7Y3B - chain A; structure by X-ray diffraction, 1.76 A resolution.

# Chain A
Name: E3 ubiquitin-protein ligase TRIM7, TRIM7-GN1
From: Homo sapiens
Notes: EC 2.3.2.27
UniProtKB: Q9C029 (TRIM7_HUMAN); residues 338-511 here = UniProt positions 338-511
Amino-acid sequence (191 residues; numbered 338 to 528; the number before each row is that of its first residue):
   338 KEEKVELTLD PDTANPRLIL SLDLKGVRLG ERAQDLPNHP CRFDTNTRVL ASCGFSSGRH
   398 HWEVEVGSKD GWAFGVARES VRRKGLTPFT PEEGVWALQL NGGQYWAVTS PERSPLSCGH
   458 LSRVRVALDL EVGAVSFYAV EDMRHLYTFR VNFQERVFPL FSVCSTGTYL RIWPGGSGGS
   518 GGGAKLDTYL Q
Not modelled in the structure: 338-342, 512-520
Differences from the reference sequence: linker (512-520)
Swiss-Prot annotation at these positions:
  - mutagenesis: Asn383 (N383A: Complete loss of substrate binding), Arg385 (R385A: Complete loss of substrate binding), Leu423 (L423A: Complete loss of interaction with GYG1), Phe426 (F426A: Complete loss of substrate binding), Gln436 (Q436A: Complete loss of substrate binding), Ser499 (S499A: Complete loss of interaction with GYG1), Cys501 (C501A: Complete loss of interaction with GYG1)

# Summary
Curated annotation (UniProt) lists 7 mutagenesis sites.
Chain A is E3 ubiquitin-protein ligase TRIM7, TRIM7-GN1 (Homo sapiens); the structure, Crystal structure of
TRIM7 bound to GN1, was determined by X-ray diffraction, deposited together with 7Y3A and 7Y3C.
